3M5Q - chain A; structure by X-ray diffraction, 0.93 A resolution.

[Chain A]
Protein: Manganese peroxidase 1
From: Phanerochaete chrysosporium
Notes: EC 1.11.1.13
Reference sequence: Q02567 (PEM1_PHACH); residues 1-357 here correspond to UniProt positions 22-378 (UniProt number = residue number + 21)
Chain sequence (357 residues; each row starts with the number of its first residue):
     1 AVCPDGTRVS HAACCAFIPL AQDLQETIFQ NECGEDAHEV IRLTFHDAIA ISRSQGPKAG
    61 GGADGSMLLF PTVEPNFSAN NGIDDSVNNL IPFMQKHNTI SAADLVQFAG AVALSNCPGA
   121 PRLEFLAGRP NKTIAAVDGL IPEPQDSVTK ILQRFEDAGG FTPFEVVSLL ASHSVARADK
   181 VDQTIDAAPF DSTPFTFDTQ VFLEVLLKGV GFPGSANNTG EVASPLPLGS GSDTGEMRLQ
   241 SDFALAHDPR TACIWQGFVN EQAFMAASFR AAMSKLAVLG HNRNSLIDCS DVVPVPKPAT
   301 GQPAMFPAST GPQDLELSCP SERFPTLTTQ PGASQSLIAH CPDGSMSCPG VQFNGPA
Swiss-Prot annotation at these positions:
  - active site: H46 (Proton acceptor)
  - binding site (Mn(2+)): E35, E39, D179
  - binding site (Ca(2+)): D47, G62, D64, S66, S174, D191, T193, T196, D198
  - binding site (heme b): H173
  - site: R42 (Transition state stabilizer)
  - glycosylation (N-linked (GlcNAc...) asparagine): N76, N131, N217
Cystine bridges: C3-C15, C14-C289, C33-C117, C253-C319, C341-C348
Glycans and other covalent adducts: N-acetylglucosamine (NAG) linked to N131; alpha-D-mannopyranose (MAN) linked to S336
Ion coordination: Mn2+: E35, E39, D179 (together with heme); Ca2+ site 1: D47, G62, D64, S66; heme Fe near H173 (its only coordinating residue here); Ca2+ site 2: S174, D191, T193, T196, D198
Residues lining bound ligands: heme (HEM): E35, H38, E39, I41, R42, F45, P142, E143, P144, I151, F155, L169, L170, S172, H173, V175, A176, R177, A178, D179, K180, V181, F190, L239, S241, F269, M273

[Summary]
Ligands of chain A: heme. Alpha-D-mannopyranose is covalently linked to S336. N-acetylglucosamine is
covalently linked to N131. E35, E39 and D179 coordinate Mn2+. From UniProt: active-site residue H46, 3
Mn2+-binding residues, 9 Ca2+-binding residues and heme b-binding residue H173.
Chain A is Manganese peroxidase 1 (Phanerochaete chrysosporium); the structure, 0.93 A Structure of
Manganese-Bound Manganese Peroxidase, was determined by X-ray diffraction (same publication as 3M8M).
